PDB entry 6FU9 | X-ray diffraction, 1.20 A resolution | chains A and B

# Chain A
Name: NBS-LRR class disease resistance protein
Source organism: Oryza sativa subsp. japonica
UniProtKB: B5UBC1 (B5UBC1_ORYSJ); residue numbers follow UniProt; this construct covers 186-264
Sequence (81 residues; each row starts with the number of its first residue):
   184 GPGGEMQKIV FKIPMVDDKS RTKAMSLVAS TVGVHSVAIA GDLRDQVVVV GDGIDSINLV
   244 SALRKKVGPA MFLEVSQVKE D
Unresolved in the structure: 184-185
Differences from the reference sequence: expression tag (184-185)

# Chain B
Name: AVR-Pik protein
Source organism: Magnaporthe oryzae
UniProtKB: C4B8B8 (C4B8B8_MAGOR); numbering as in UniProt; present here: 22-82, 84-113
Sequence (93 residues; each row starts with the number of its first residue; note: 1 number in that range is skipped by the numbering (no residue carries it; nothing is unmodelled there)):
    21 METGNKYIEK RAIDLSRERD PNFFDHPGIP VPECFWFMFK NNVRQDAGTC YSSWKMDMKV
    81 GP
   83C N
    84 WVHIKSDDNC NLSGDFPPGW IVLGKKRPGF
Unresolved in the structure: 21-29
Differences from the reference sequence: initiating methionine (21)
Disulfides: Cys54-Cys93
Reported in the primary citation:
  - mutagenesis - H46E: decreased signaling in response to Pikm
  - mutagenesis - E53R: increased signaling in response to Pikm
  - mutagenesis - H46E: abolished signaling in response to Pikp
  - mutagenesis - E53R: increased signaling in response to Pikp

# Chain A / chain B interface
Contacting residue pairs (38):
  Met189(A) - Ile49(B)  hydrophobic
  Lys191(A) - Thr69(B)  hydrogen bond (side chain-backbone)
  Lys195(A) - Asp66(B)  salt bridge
  Ser219(A) - His46(B)  hydrogen bond
  Ala221(A) - Phe44(B)  hydrophobic
  Ala223(A) - Asn42(B)
  Gly224(A) - Asn42(B)  hydrogen bond (backbone-side chain)
  Gly224(A) - Asp66(B)
  Asp225(A) - Arg39(B)  salt bridge
  Asp225(A) - Arg64(B)  salt bridge
  Asp225(A) - Asp66(B)  hydrogen bond (backbone-side chain)
  Asp225(A) - Ala67(B)
  Arg227(A) - Asn42(B)
  Gln229(A) - Asp66(B)  hydrogen bond
  Gln229(A) - Ala67(B)  hydrogen bond (side chain-backbone)
  Val231(A) - His46(B)
  Val233(A) - His46(B)
  Val233(A) - Ile49(B)  hydrophobic
  Phe255(A) - Lys79(B)
  Phe255(A) - Trp84(B)  hydrophobic
  Leu256(A) - Met78(B)
  Leu256(A) - Lys79(B)  hydrogen bond (backbone-backbone)
  Leu256(A) - Trp84(B)
  Glu257(A) - Met76(B)
  Glu257(A) - Asp77(B)
  Glu257(A) - Met78(B)
  Val258(A) - Asp77(B)  hydrogen bond (backbone-backbone)
  Ser259(A) - Met76(B)
  Gln260(A) - Trp74(B)  hydrogen bond (backbone-side chain)
  Gln260(A) - Lys75(B)
  Val261(A) - Ile49(B)  hydrophobic
  Val261(A) - Tyr71(B)
  Val261(A) - Trp74(B)
  Lys262(A) - Pro50(B)
  Lys262(A) - Glu53(B)  salt bridge
  Lys262(A) - Tyr71(B)
  Lys262(A) - Ser72(B)  hydrogen bond (side chain-backbone)
  Lys262(A) - Trp74(B)
Interface residues without a listed pair, chain A (25 interface residues in all): Glu188, Val220, Asp228, Met254, Glu263
Interface residues without a listed pair, chain B (24 interface residues in all): Trp56, Met58, Gln65, Ser73
The authors on this interface:
  - residue pairs: Met189(A)-Ile49(B) (hydrophobic contact), Lys191(A)-Thr69(B) (hydrogen bond), Lys195(A)-Asp66(B) (salt bridge), Asp225(A)-Arg64(B) (salt bridge), Lys262(A)-Glu53(B) (salt bridge), Lys262(A)-Ser72(B) (hydrogen bond), Lys262(A)-Tyr71(B), Lys262(A)-Trp74(B)
  - interface residues, chain A: Glu188(A)
  - interface residues, chain B: Arg39(B), His46(B)
  - hot spots on chain B (mutagenesis) - H46E: decreased binding to NBS-LRR class disease resistance protein (chain A)

# Overview
Chain A and chain B form an interface of 25 and 24 residues respectively; the contacts include 10 hydrogen
bonds and 4 salt bridges. Among the polar pairs are Lys195(A)-Asp66(B), Asp225(A)-Arg39(B) and
Asp225(A)-Arg64(B). The authors report a hydrophobic contact between Met189(A) and Ile49(B); hydrogen bonds
between Lys191(A) and Thr69(B) and Lys262(A) and Ser72(B); salt bridges between Lys195(A) and Asp66(B),
Asp225(A) and Arg64(B) and Lys262(A) and Glu53(B). The paper reports that H46E of chain B reduces signaling in
response to Pikm; interface residues Glu188(A) and Arg39(B) among others.
Chain A is NBS-LRR class disease resistance protein (Oryza sativa subsp. japonica) and chain B is AVR-Pik
protein (Magnaporthe oryzae); the structure, Complex of rice blast (Magnaporthe oryzae) effector protein
AVR-PikD with the HMA domain of Pikm-1 from ..., was determined by X-ray diffraction together with 6FUB, 6FUD,
6G10 and 6G11 from the same study.
